4LJZ - chains B and C of the 6 polymer chains in the assembly; structure by X-ray diffraction, 3.59 A resolution.

== Chain B ==
Molecule: DNA-directed RNA polymerase subunit alpha
Source organism: Escherichia coli
Notes: EC 2.7.7.6
Reference sequence: C9QXI7 (C9QXI7_ECOD1); residue numbers follow UniProt; this construct covers 1-234
Chain sequence (239 residues; each row starts with the number of its first residue):
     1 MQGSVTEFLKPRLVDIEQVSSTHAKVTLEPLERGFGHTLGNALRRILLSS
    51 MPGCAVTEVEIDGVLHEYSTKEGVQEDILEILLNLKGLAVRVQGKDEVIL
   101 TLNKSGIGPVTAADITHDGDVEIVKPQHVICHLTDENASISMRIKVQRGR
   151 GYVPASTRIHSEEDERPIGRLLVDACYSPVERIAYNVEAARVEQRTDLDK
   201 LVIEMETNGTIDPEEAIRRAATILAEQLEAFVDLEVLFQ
Not modelled in the structure: 1-5, 161-171, 237-239
Differences from the reference sequence: expression tag (235-239)

== Chain C ==
Molecule: DNA-directed RNA polymerase subunit beta
Source organism: Escherichia coli
Notes: EC 2.7.7.6
Reference sequence: C9QV90 (C9QV90_ECOD1); residues 1-1342 here = UniProt positions 1-1342
Chain sequence (1342 residues; each row starts with the number of its first residue):
     1 MVYSYTEKKRIRKDFGKRPQVLDVPYLLSIQLDSFQKFIEQDPEGQYGLE
    51 AAFRSVFPIQSYSGNSELQYVSYRLGEPVFDVQECQIRGVTYSAPLRVKL
   101 RLVIYEREAPEGTVKDIKEQEVYMGEIPLMTDNGTFVINGTERVIVSQLH
   151 RSPGVFFDSDKGKTHSSGKVLYNARIIPYRGSWLDFEFDPKDNLFVRIDR
   201 RRKLPATIILRALNYTTEQILDLFFEKVIFEIRDNKLQMELVPERLRGET
   251 ASFDIEANGKVYVEKGRRITARHIRQLEKDDVKLIEVPVEYIAGKVVAKD
   301 YIDESTGELICAANMELSLDLLAKLSQSGHKRIETLFTNDLDHGPYISET
   351 LRVDPTNDRLSALVEIYRMMRPGEPPTREAAESLFENLFFSEDRYDLSAV
   401 GRMKFNRSLLREEIEGSGILSKDDIIDVMKKLIDIRNGKGEVDDIDHLGN
   451 RRIRSVGEMAENQFRVGLVRVERAVKERLSLGDLDTLMPQDMINAKPISA
   501 AVKEFFGSSQLSQFMDQNNPLSEITHKRRISALGPGGLTRERAGFEVRDV
   551 HPTHYGRVCPIETPEGPNIGLINSLSVYAQTNEYGFLETPYRKVTDGVVT
   601 DEIHYLSAIEEGNYVIAQANSNLDEEGHFVEDLVTCRSKGESSLFSRDQV
   651 DYMDVSTQQVVSVGASLIPFLEHDDANRALMGANMQRQAVPTLRADKPLV
   701 GTGMERAVAVDSGVTAVAKRGGVVQYVDASRIVIKVNEDEMYPGEAGIDI
   751 YNLTKYTRSNQNTCINQMPCVSLGEPVERGDVLADGPSTDLGELALGQNM
   801 RVAFMPWNGYNFEDSILVSERVVQEDRFTTIHIQELACVSRDTKLGPEEI
   851 TADIPNVGEAALSKLDESGIVYIGAEVTGGDILVGKVTPKGETQLTPEEK
   901 LLRAIFGEKASDVKDSSLRVPNGVSGTVIDVQVFTRDGVEKDKRALEIEE
   951 MQLKQAKKDLSEELQILEAGLFSRIRAVLVAGGVEAEKLDKLPRDRWLEL
  1001 GLTDEEKQNQLEQLAEQYDELKHEFEKKLEAKRRKITQGDDLAPGVLKIV
  1051 KVYLAVKRRIQPGDKMAGRHGNKGVISKINPIEDMPYDENGTPVDIVLNP
  1101 LGVPSRMNIGQILETHLGMAAKGIGDKINAMLKQQQEVAKLREFIQRAYD
  1151 LGADVRQKVDLSTFSDEEVMRLAENLRKGMPIATPVFDGAKEAEIKELLK
  1201 LGDLPTSGQIRLYDGRTGEQFERPVTVGYMYMLKLNHLVDDKMHARSTGS
  1251 YSLVTQQPLGGKAQFGGQRFGEMEVWALEAYGAAYTLQEMLTVKSDDVNG
  1301 RTKMYKNIVDGNHQMEPGMPESFNVLLKEIRSLGINIELEDE
Not modelled in the structure: 1-2

== Chain B / chain C interface ==
Contacting residue pairs - 8 pairs, chain B then chain C:
  Arg33(B) with Glu820(C), salt bridge; Pro1081(C); Glu1083(C)
  Gly34(B) with Glu1083(C)
  His37(B) with Arg1216(C)
  Asn41(B) with Arg1216(C); Thr1217(C), hydrogen bond (side chain-backbone)
  Tyr185(B) with Thr1217(C)

== Overview ==
Chain B and chain C each contribute 5 residues to their interface; the contacts include 1 hydrogen bond and 1
salt bridge. Among the polar pairs are Arg33(B)-Glu820(C) and Asn41(B)-Thr1217(C).
Here chain B is DNA-directed RNA polymerase subunit alpha and chain C is DNA-directed RNA polymerase subunit
beta, both from Escherichia coli. Entry 4LJZ (Crystal Structure Analysis of the E.coli holoenzyme) was
determined by X-ray diffraction together with 4LK0, 4LK1 and 4LLG from the same study.
